8US1 - chain A; structure by X-ray diffraction, 2.65 A resolution.

# Chain A
Protein: Translocation and assembly module subunit TamA
From: Pseudomonas aeruginosa
Notes: fragment: Mature TamA
UniProtKB: Q9I0U1 (Q9I0U1_PSEAE); numbering as in UniProt (aligned over 25-579)
Chain sequence (559 residues; numbered 21 to 579; the number before each row is that of its first residue):
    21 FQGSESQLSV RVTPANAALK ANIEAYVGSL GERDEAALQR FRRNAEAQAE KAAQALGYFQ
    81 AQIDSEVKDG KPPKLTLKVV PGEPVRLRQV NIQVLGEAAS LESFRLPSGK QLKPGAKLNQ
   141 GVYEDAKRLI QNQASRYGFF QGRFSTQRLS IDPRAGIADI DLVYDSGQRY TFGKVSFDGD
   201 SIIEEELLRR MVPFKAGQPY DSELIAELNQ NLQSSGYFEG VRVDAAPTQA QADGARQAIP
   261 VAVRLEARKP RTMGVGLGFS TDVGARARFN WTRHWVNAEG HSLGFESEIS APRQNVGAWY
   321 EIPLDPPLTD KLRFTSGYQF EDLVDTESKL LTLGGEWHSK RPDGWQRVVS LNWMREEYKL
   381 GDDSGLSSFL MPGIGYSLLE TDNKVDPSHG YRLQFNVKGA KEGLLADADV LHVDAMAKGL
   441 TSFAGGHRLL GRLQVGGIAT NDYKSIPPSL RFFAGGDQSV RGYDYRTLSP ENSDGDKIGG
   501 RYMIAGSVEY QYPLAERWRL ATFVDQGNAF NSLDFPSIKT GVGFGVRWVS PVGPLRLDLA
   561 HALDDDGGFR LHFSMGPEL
Disordered / not traced: 21-22, 250-256
Construct notes: expression tag (21-24)
Modified positions: Mse211, Mse273, Mse374, Mse391, Mse436, Mse503, Mse575 (selenomethionine; parent Met)

# Overview
Chain A is Translocation and assembly module subunit TamA (Pseudomonas aeruginosa); the structure, P21 Crystal
structure of TamA from Pseudomonas aeruginosa at 2.6 Ang, was determined by X-ray diffraction, deposited
together with 8US2, 8US3 and 8US4.
